Entry 5T3Z (X-ray diffraction, 3.50 A resolution); this record covers chains H and L of the 6 polymer chains in the assembly.

== Chain H ==
Protein: 10-1074 Heavy Chain
Organism: Homo sapiens
Chain sequence (238 residues; each row starts with the number of its first residue; a row labelled like 82A-82C holds insertion residues (82A, then the next letters in order)):
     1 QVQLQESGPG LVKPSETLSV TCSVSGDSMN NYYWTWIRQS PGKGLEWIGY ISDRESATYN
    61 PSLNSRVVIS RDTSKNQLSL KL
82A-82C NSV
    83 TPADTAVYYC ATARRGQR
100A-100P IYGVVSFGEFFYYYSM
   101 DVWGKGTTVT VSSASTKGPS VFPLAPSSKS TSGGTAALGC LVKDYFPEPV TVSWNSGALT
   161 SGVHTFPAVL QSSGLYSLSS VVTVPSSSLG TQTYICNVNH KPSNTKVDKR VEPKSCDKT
Not modelled in the structure: 130-134, 217-219
Disulfides: Cys22-Cys92, Cys140-Cys196

== Chain L ==
Protein: 10-1074 Light Chain
Organism: Homo sapiens
Chain sequence (214 residues; numbered 6 to 213 plus 6 insertion-coded residues; the number before each row is that of its first residue; a row labelled like 66A-66C holds insertion residues (66A, then the next letters in order)):
     6 SYVRPLSVAL GETARISCGR QALGSRAVQW YQHRPGQAPI LLIYNNQDRP SGIPERFSGT
    66 P
66A-66C DIN
    67 FGTRATLTIS GVEAGDEADY YCHMWDSRS
95A-95C GFS
    96 WSFGGATRLT VLGQPKAAPS VTLFPPSSEE LQANKATLVC LISDFYPGAV TVAWKADSSP
   156 VKAGVETTTP SKQSNNKYAA SSYLSLTPEQ WKSHRSYSCQ VTHEGSTVEK TVAPTECS
Not modelled in the structure: 6-7, 213
Disulfides: Cys23-Cys88, Cys135-Cys194

== How chain H and chain L interact ==
Residue-residue contacts - 78 pairs, chain H then chain L:
  Gln39(H) - His38(L)
  Gly44(H) - Tyr87(L)
  Leu45(H) - Tyr87(L)  hydrogen bond (backbone-side chain)
  Leu45(H) - Phe98(L)  hydrophobic
  Glu46(H) - Phe98(L)
  Trp47(H) - His89(L)
  Trp47(H) - Trp91(L)  hydrophobic
  Trp47(H) - Ser95C(L)
  Trp47(H) - Trp96(L)
  Trp47(H) - Phe98(L)  hydrophobic
  Ile48(H) - Trp96(L)
  Gly49(H) - Trp96(L)
  Tyr50(H) - Phe95B(L)  hydrophobic
  Tyr59(H) - Trp96(L)
  Asn60(H) - Trp96(L)
  Tyr91(H) - Gly41(L)
  Tyr91(H) - Gln42(L)  hydrogen bond (side chain-backbone)
  Tyr91(H) - Ala43(L)  hydrophobic
  Tyr91(H) - Pro44(L)
  Arg100(H) - Ser30(L)  hydrogen bond
  Arg100(H) - Arg31(L)  hydrogen bond (side chain-backbone)
  Arg100(H) - Asp66A(L)  salt bridge
  Tyr100B(H) - Ser30(L)
  Tyr100B(H) - Ser93(L)
  Phe100K(H) - Ser30(L)
  Phe100K(H) - Trp91(L)
  Phe100K(H) - Asp92(L)
  Phe100K(H) - Ser93(L)
  Tyr100L(H) - Trp91(L)
  Tyr100M(H) - Ala32(L)  hydrophobic
  Tyr100M(H) - Gln34(L)
  Tyr100M(H) - Asn50(L)
  Tyr100M(H) - Trp91(L)  hydrophobic
  Tyr100N(H) - Tyr36(L)
  Ser100O(H) - Gln34(L)
  Ser100O(H) - Tyr36(L)
  Met100P(H) - Tyr36(L)
  Met100P(H) - Leu46(L)
  Trp103(H) - Pro44(L)  hydrogen bond (side chain-backbone)
  Gly104(H) - Ala43(L)
  Val121(H) - Glu124(L)
  Phe122(H) - Ser122(L)
  Phe122(H) - Glu124(L)
  Phe122(H) - Glu125(L)
  Pro123(H) - Ser122(L)
  Pro123(H) - Glu124(L)
  Leu124(H) - Phe119(L)  hydrophobic
  Leu124(H) - Pro120(L)
  Ala125(H) - Phe119(L)
  Ser128(H) - Cys212(L)  hydrogen bond (side chain-backbone)
  Ala137(H) - Phe119(L)
  Leu138(H) - Phe119(L)  hydrophobic
  Leu141(H) - Glu125(L)
  Lys143(H) - Lys130(L)
  Phe166(H) - Leu136(L)  hydrophobic
  Phe166(H) - Ile137(L)
  Phe166(H) - Ser138(L)
  Phe166(H) - Ala174(L)  hydrophobic
  Phe166(H) - Ala175(L)
  Phe166(H) - Ser176(L)
  Pro167(H) - Thr163(L)
  Pro167(H) - Ser166(L)
  Pro167(H) - Ser176(L)  hydrogen bond (backbone-side chain)
  Pro167(H) - Tyr178(L)  hydrogen bond (backbone-side chain)
  Val169(H) - Glu161(L)
  Val169(H) - Thr163(L)
  Val169(H) - Tyr178(L)  hydrophobic
  Leu170(H) - Glu161(L)
  Gln171(H) - Glu161(L)
  Ser172(H) - Glu161(L)
  Ser177(H) - Tyr178(L)  hydrogen bond (backbone-side chain)
  Leu178(H) - Tyr178(L)
  Ser179(H) - Val134(L)
  Ser179(H) - Tyr178(L)  hydrogen bond
  Val181(H) - Leu136(L)  hydrophobic
  Lys209(H) - Glu124(L)  salt bridge
  Lys214(H) - Pro120(L)
  Cys216(H) - Cys212(L)  disulfide
Interface residues without a listed pair, chain H (51 interface residues in all): Thr58, Pro61, Lys105, Pro126, Lys129, Gly139, Ala168
Interface residues without a listed pair, chain L (49 interface residues in all): Ile45, Tyr49, Asn51, Thr117, Ala128, Thr132, Thr162, Thr164, Gln168
Inter-chain disulfides: Cys216(H)-Cys212(L)

== Summary ==
51 residues of chain H face 49 of chain L across their interface, with 1 disulfide bond, 10 hydrogen bonds and
2 salt bridges. Polar pairs include Arg100(H)-Asp66A(L), Lys209(H)-Glu124(L) and Leu45(H)-Tyr87(L).
Here chain H is 10-1074 Heavy Chain and chain L is 10-1074 Light Chain, both from Homo sapiens. Entry 5T3Z
(3.5 Angstrom Crystal Structure of a Fully and Natively Glycosylated BG505 SOSIP.664 HIV-1 Env Trimer in ...)
was determined by X-ray diffraction, deposited together with 5T3X.
